Entry 6CH8 (X-ray diffraction, 4.10 A resolution (low resolution: residue-level contacts below are approximate; hydrogen-bond / salt-bridge calls are withheld)); this record covers chains G and Q of the 6 polymer chains in the assembly.

== Chain G ==
Name: Envelope glycoprotein gp120
Organism: Human immunodeficiency virus 1
UniProtKB: Q2N0S6 (Q2N0S6_9HIV1); the construct lacks a stretch of the UniProt sequence and is renumbered around it, so the offset changes along the chain: 31-138 = UniProt 30-137; 147-185 = UniProt 138-176; 187-306 = UniProt 186-305; 309-321 = UniProt 306-318; 2 more segments
Sequence (479 residues; each row starts with the number of its first residue; note: 12 numbers in that range are skipped by the numbering (no residue carries them; nothing is unmodelled there); a row labelled like 185A-185I holds insertion residues (185A, then the next letters in order)):
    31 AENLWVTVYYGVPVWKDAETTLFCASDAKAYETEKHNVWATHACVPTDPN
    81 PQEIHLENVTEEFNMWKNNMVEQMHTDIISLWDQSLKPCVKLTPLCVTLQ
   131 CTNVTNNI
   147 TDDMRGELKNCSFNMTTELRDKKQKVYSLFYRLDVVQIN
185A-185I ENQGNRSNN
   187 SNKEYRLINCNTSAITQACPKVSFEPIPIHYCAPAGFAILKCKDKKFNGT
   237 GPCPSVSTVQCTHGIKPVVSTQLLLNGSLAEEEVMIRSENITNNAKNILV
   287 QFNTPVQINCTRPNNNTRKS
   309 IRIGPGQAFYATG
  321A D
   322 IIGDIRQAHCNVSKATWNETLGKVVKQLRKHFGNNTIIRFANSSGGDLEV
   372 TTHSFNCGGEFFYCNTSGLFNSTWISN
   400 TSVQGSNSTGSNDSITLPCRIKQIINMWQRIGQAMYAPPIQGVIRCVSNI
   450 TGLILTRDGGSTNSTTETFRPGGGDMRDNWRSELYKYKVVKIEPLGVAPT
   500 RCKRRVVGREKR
Not modelled in the structure: 31, 147-150, 185A-185I, 400-409, 508-511
Sequence notes: conflict Asn332 (Thr330 in Q2N0S6); engineered mutation Cys501 (Ala498 in Q2N0S6)
Disulfide bonds: Cys54-Cys74, Cys126-Cys196, Cys296-Cys331, Cys378-Cys445, Cys385-Cys418
Covalent attachments: glycan linked to Asn88, Asn262, Asn332; N-acetylglucosamine (NAG) linked to Asn133, Asn156, Asn160, Asn197, Asn234, Asn295, Asn301, Asn355, Asn363, Asn392, Asn411, Asn448

== Chain Q ==
Name: BG18 Heavy Chain
Organism: Homo sapiens
Sequence (241 residues; numbered 1 to 241; the number before each row is that of its first residue):
     1 QVQLRESGPGLVKPSETLSLSCTVSQDSRPSDHSWTWVRQSPGKALEWIG
    51 DIHYNGATTYNPSLRSRVRIELDQSIPRFSLKMTSMTAADTGMYYCARNA
   101 IRIYGVVALGEWFHYGMDVWGQGTAVTVSSASTKGPSVFPLAPSSKSTSG
   151 GTAALGCLVKDYFPEPVTVSWNSGALTSGVHTFPAVLQSSGLYSLSSVVT
   201 VPSSSLGTQTYICNVNHKPSNTKVDKRVEPKSCDKHHHHHH
Not modelled in the structure: 1, 230-241
Disulfide bonds: Cys22-Cys96, Cys157-Cys213

== Chain G / chain Q interface ==
Pairs across the interface - 8 pairs, chain G then chain Q:
  Asp325(G) with Tyr104(Q)
  Ile326(G) with Tyr104(Q)
  Arg327(G) with Tyr104(Q); Gly105(Q); Val106(Q); Glu111(Q)
  Gln328(G) with Leu109(Q); Glu111(Q)
Also at the interface, not in a pair above, chain G (6 interface residues in all): His330, Pro417

== In short ==
6 residues of chain G and 5 residues of chain Q are in contact. N-acetylglucosamine is covalently linked to
Asn88(G), Asn133(G), Asn156(G), Asn160(G), Asn197(G) and Asn234(G) and 9 more.
Here chain G is Envelope glycoprotein gp120 (Human immunodeficiency virus 1) and chain Q is BG18 Heavy Chain
(Homo sapiens). Entry 6CH8 (Crystal structure of a natively-glycosylated BG505 SOSIP.664 HIV-1 Envelope Trimer
in complex with the broadly-neutralizing antibodies ...) was determined by X-ray diffraction, deposited
together with 6CH7, 6CH9 and 6CHB.
